PDB entry 4K0K | X-ray diffraction, 3.40 A resolution | chains A and H of the 23 polymer chains in the assembly

== Chain A ==
Molecule: 16S ribosomal RNA
Organism: Thermus thermophilus
Sequence (1517 nucleotides; each row starts with the number of its first residue):
     6 UGGAGAGUUUGAUCCUGGCUCAGGGUGAACGCUGGCGGCGUGCCUAAGAC
    56 AUGCAAGUCGUGCGGGCCGCGGGAUUUUACUCCGUGGUCAGCGGCGGACG
   106 GGUGAGUAACGCGUGGGUGACCUACCCGGAAGAGGGGGACAACCCGGGGA
   156 AACUCGGGCUAAUCCCCCAUGUGGACCCGCCCCUUGGGGUGUGUCCAAAG
   206 GGCUUUGCCCGCUUCCGGAUGGGCCCGCGUCCCAUCAGCUAGUUGGUGGG
   256 GUAAUGGCCCACCAAGGCGACGACGGGUAGCCGGUCUGAGAGGAUGGCCG
   306 GCCACAGGGGCACUGAGACACGGGCCCCACUCCUACGGGAGGCAGCAGUU
   356 AGGAAUCUUCCGCAAUGGGCGCAAGCCUGACGGAGCGACGCCGCUUGGAG
   406 GAAGAAGCCCUUCGGGGUGUAAACUCCUGAACCCGGGACGAAACCCCCGA
   456 CGAGGGGACUGACGGUACCGGGGUAAUAGCGCCGGCCAACUCCGUGCCAG
   506 CAGCCGCGGUAAUACGGAGGGCGCGAGCGUUACCCGGAUUCACUGGGCGU
   556 AAAGGGCGUGUAGGCGGCCUGGGGCGUCCCAUGUGAAAGACCACGGCUCA
   606 ACCGUGGGGGAGCGUGGGAUACGCUCAGGCUAGACGGUGGGAGAGGGUGG
   656 UGGAAUUCCCGGAGUAGCGGUGAAAUGCGCAGAUACCGGGAGGAACGCCG
   706 AUGGCGAAGGCAGCCACCUGGUCCACCCGUGACGCUGAGGCGCGAAAGCG
   756 UGGGGAGCAAACCGGAUUAGAUACCCGGGUAGUCCACGCCCUAAACGAUG
   806 CGCGCUAGGUCUCUGGGUCUCCUGGGGGCCGAAGCUAACGCGUUAAGCGC
   856 GCCGCCUGGGGAGUACGGCCGCAAGGCUGAAACUCAAAGGAAUUGACGGG
   906 GGCCCGCACAAGCGGUGGAGCAUGUGGUUUAAUUCGAAGCAACGCGAAGA
   956 ACCUUACCAGGCCUUGACAUGCUAGGGAACCCGGGUGAAAGCCUGGGGUG
  1006 CCCCGCGAGGGGAGCCCUAGCACAGGUGCUGCAUGGCCGUCGUCAGCUCG
  1056 UGCCGUGAGGUGUUGGGUUAAGUCCCGCAACGAGCGCAACCCCCGCCGUU
  1106 AGUUGCCAGCGGUUCGGCCGGGCACUCUAACGGGACUGCCCGCGAAAGCG
  1156 GGAGGAAGGAGGGGACGACGUCUGGUCAGCAUGGCCCUUACGGCCUGGGC
  1206 GACACACGUGCUACAAUGCCCACUACAAAGCGAUGCCACCCGGCAACGGG
  1256 GAGCUAAUCGCAAAAAGGUGGGCCCAGUUCGGAUUGGGGUCUGCAACCCG
  1306 ACCCCAUGAAGCCGGAAUCGCUAGUAAUCGCGGAUCAGCCAUGCCGCGGU
  1356 GAAUACGUUCCCGGGCCUUGUACACACCGCCCGUCACGCCAUGGGAGCGG
  1406 GCUCUACCCGAAGUCGCCGGGAGCCUACGGGCAGGCGCCGAGGGUAGGGC
  1456 CCGUGACUGGGGCGAAGUCGUAACAAGGUAGCUGUACCGGAAGGUGCGGC
  1506 UGGAUCACCUCCUUUCU
Unresolved in the structure: 1512-1517
Construct notes: conflict A79 (G131378 in 55771382)

== Chain H ==
Name: 30S ribosomal protein S8
Organism: Thermus thermophilus
UniProt: Q5SHQ2 (RS8_THET8); residues 1-138 here = UniProt positions 1-138
Sequence (138 residues; each row starts with the number of its first residue):
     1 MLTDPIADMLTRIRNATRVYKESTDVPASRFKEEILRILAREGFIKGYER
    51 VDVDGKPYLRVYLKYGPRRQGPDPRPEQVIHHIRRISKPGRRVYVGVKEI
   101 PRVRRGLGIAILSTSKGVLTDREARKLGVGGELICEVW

== Chain A / chain H interface ==
Contacting residue pairs - 76 pairs, chain A then chain H:
  C548(A) - Arg91(H)  hydrogen bond to the sugar
  C570(A) - Pro89(H)  phosphate contact
  G571(A) - Met1(H)  sugar contact
  G571(A) - Thr3(H)  sugar contact
  G571(A) - Pro89(H)  phosphate contact
  G571(A) - Arg92(H)  salt bridge to the phosphate
  G572(A) - Met1(H)  sugar contact
  G572(A) - Leu2(H)  sugar contact
  G572(A) - Pro5(H)  phosphate contact
  C573(A) - Pro5(H)  phosphate contact
  C573(A) - Ala28(H)  phosphate contact
  C573(A) - Ser29(H)  phosphate contact
  C574(A) - Ser29(H)  phosphate contact
  C574(A) - Arg30(H)  hydrogen bond to the phosphate
  U575(A) - Arg30(H)  salt bridge to the phosphate
  G581(A) - Tyr94(H)  hydrogen bond to the base
  U582(A) - Tyr94(H)  sugar contact
  U582(A) - Gly131(H)  sugar contact
  C583(A) - Val95(H)  sugar contact
  C583(A) - Gly96(H)  phosphate contact
  C583(A) - Val97(H)  phosphate contact
  C583(A) - Val129(H)  sugar contact
  C583(A) - Gly130(H)  hydrogen bond to the sugar
  C583(A) - Gly131(H)  sugar contact
  C584(A) - Gly96(H)  phosphate contact
  C584(A) - Val97(H)  hydrogen bond to the phosphate
  C584(A) - Gly128(H)  sugar contact
  C584(A) - Val129(H)  sugar contact
  A624(A) - Ser115(H)  hydrogen bond to the base
  U625(A) - Ser115(H)  sugar contact
  A626(A) - Ser113(H)  hydrogen bond to the base
  A626(A) - Thr114(H)  base contact
  A626(A) - Ser115(H)  base contact
  A626(A) - Gly117(H)  sugar contact
  A626(A) - Val118(H)  sugar contact
  C627(A) - Phe31(H)  sugar contact
  C627(A) - Ser113(H)  hydrogen bond to the sugar
  C627(A) - Glu132(H)  hydrogen bond to the sugar
  G628(A) - Arg92(H)  sugar contact
  U636(A) - Lys56(H)  hydrogen bond to the phosphate
  A637(A) - Lys56(H)  salt bridge to the phosphate
  A637(A) - Pro57(H)  base contact
  G638(A) - Met1(H)  hydrogen bond to the sugar
  A737(A) - Met1(H)  base contact
  G739(A) - Met1(H)  sugar contact
  G807(A) - Thr3(H)  base contact
  C808(A) - Met1(H)  sugar contact
  C808(A) - Leu2(H)  sugar contact
  G809(A) - Leu2(H)  sugar contact
  G809(A) - Asp8(H)  hydrogen bond to the sugar
  G809(A) - Thr11(H)  base contact
  G809(A) - Arg12(H)  hydrogen bond to the sugar
  C810(A) - Arg12(H)  sugar contact
  C810(A) - Asn15(H)  hydrogen bond to the sugar
  U811(A) - Asn15(H)  sugar contact
  U811(A) - Val19(H)  sugar contact
  A812(A) - Lys21(H)  salt bridge to the phosphate
  A838(A) - Arg18(H)  hydrogen bond to the sugar
  A838(A) - Arg75(H)  hydrogen bond to the phosphate
  G839(A) - Arg75(H)  salt bridge to the phosphate
  G852(A) - Asn15(H)  base contact
  C853(A) - Thr11(H)  base contact
  C853(A) - Arg14(H)  hydrogen bond to the sugar
  C853(A) - Asn15(H)  hydrogen bond to the sugar
  G854(A) - Ala7(H)  sugar contact
  G854(A) - Thr11(H)  hydrogen bond to the sugar
  G854(A) - Arg14(H)  phosphate contact
  C855(A) - Thr3(H)  hydrogen bond to the base
  C855(A) - Asp4(H)  sugar contact
  C855(A) - Lys88(H)  salt bridge to the phosphate
  C855(A) - Pro89(H)  sugar contact
  G856(A) - Thr3(H)  sugar contact
  G856(A) - Lys88(H)  phosphate contact
  G856(A) - Pro89(H)  sugar contact
  G856(A) - Gly90(H)  hydrogen bond to the phosphate
  C857(A) - Gly90(H)  phosphate contact
Also at the interface, not in a pair above, chain A (36 interface residues in all): A837
Also at the interface, not in a pair above, chain H (44 interface residues in all): Lys32, Lys98, Glu99, Lys116

== Overview ==
Chain A and chain H form an interface of 36 and 44 residues respectively, with 21 hydrogen bonds and 6 salt
bridges. Among the polar pairs are G581(A)-Tyr94(H), A624(A)-Ser115(H) and A626(A)-Ser113(H).
Chain A is 16S ribosomal RNA and chain H is 30S ribosomal protein S8, both from Thermus thermophilus; the
structure, Crystal structure of the Thermus thermophilus 30S ribosomal subunit complexed with a serine-ASL and
mRNA containing ..., was determined by X-ray diffraction, deposited together with 4JV5 and 4JYA.
